Entry 7JQ7 (X-ray diffraction, 2.90 A resolution); this record covers chains A and E of the 5 polymer chains in the assembly.

[Chain A (and E)]
Protein: Encapsidation protein
From: Lactococcus phage asccphi28
Notes: chain E of this document is another copy of the same molecule, construct and numbering; everything in this record applies to it too
UniProt: B1ABI1 (B1ABI1_9CAUD); numbering as in UniProt (aligned over 1-366)
Sequence (374 residues; numbered 1 to 374; the number before each row is that of its first residue):
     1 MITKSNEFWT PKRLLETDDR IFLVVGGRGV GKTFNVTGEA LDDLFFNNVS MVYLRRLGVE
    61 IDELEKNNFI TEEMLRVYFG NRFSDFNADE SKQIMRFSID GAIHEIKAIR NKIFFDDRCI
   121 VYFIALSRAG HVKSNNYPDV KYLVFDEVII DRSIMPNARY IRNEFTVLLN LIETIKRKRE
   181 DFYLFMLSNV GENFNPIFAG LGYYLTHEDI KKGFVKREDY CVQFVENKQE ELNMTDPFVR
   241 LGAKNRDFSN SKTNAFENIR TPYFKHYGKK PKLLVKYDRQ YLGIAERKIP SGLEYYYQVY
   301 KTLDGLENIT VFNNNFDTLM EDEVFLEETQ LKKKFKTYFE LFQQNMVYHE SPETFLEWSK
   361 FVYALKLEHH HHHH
Unresolved in the structure: 1-2, 369-374 (chain E: 1-4, 369-374)
Sequence notes: expression tag (367-374)
Modified / non-standard residues: Mse1 (selenomethionine); Mse51, Mse74, Mse95, Mse155, Mse186, Mse234, Mse320, Mse346 (selenomethionine; parent Met)
From the paper describing this entry:
  - conformationally variable residues (loop rearrangement): V30
  - catalytic residues: K133, E147 (from molecular simulation)

[Interface between chain A and chain E]
Residue-residue contacts (72; chain A residue first):
  R20(A) with F238(E)
  I21(A) with F238(E), hydrophobic; L241(E), hydrophobic
  K112(A) with E65(E), salt bridge
  F114(A) with E90(E); S91(E)
  D117(A) with D89(E); E90(E), hydrogen bond (backbone-backbone); S91(E), hydrogen bond
  R118(A) with E90(E)
  C119(A) with E90(E), hydrogen bond (backbone-side chain)
  Y122(A) with N68(E), hydrogen bond
  R128(A) with E63(E), salt bridge
  G130(A) with Mse155(E)
  H131(A) with R55(E), hydrogen bond (backbone-side chain); V59(E); E60(E); Mse155(E)
  V132(A) with E60(E); E63(E); L64(E)
  K133(A) with V30(E); E147(E), salt bridge; I154(E)
  S134(A) with G29(E), hydrogen bond (side chain-backbone); V30(E); T33(E); D146(E)
  N135(A) with E63(E), hydrogen bond (side chain-backbone); L64(E); E65(E), hydrogen bond (side chain-backbone)
  N136(A) with F34(E); N68(E), hydrogen bond (backbone-side chain)
  Y137(A) with E65(E); N68(E)
  P138(A) with N68(E)
  R162(A) with S153(E), hydrogen bond (side chain-backbone)
  N163(A) with D247(E), hydrogen bond
  F165(A) with L241(E), hydrophobic; N245(E)
  T166(A) with D247(E), hydrogen bond; F248(E)
  L169(A) with F248(E), hydrophobic
  N170(A) with F248(E)
  I172(A) with F238(E), hydrophobic
  E173(A) with K252(E), salt bridge
  K176(A) with D236(E), salt bridge
  R177(A) with S5(E); V30(E)
  E180(A) with N233(E), hydrogen bond; D236(E)
  F182(A) with F238(E), hydrophobic
  L184(A) with F238(E), hydrophobic
  G200(A) with N245(E), hydrogen bond (backbone-side chain)
  E218(A) with R240(E), hydrogen bond (backbone-side chain); K244(E), salt bridge
  D219(A) with P237(E); R240(E); K244(E), salt bridge
  Y277(A) with R246(E); D247(E)
  D278(A) with R246(E)
  N314(A) with R246(E)
  N315(A) with R246(E); N250(E); E257(E)
  F316(A) with E257(E); N258(E)
  D317(A) with E257(E)
  K360(A) with K244(E); N245(E)
  A364(A) with D247(E)
Also at the interface, not in a pair above, chain A (48 interface residues in all): I109, R179, Y183, L201, F325, L367
Also at the interface, not in a pair above, chain E (43 interface residues in all): Y53, N67, T71, A88, P156, N189, G242, S251

[In short]
The interface between chain A and chain E involves 48 residues on one side and 43 on the other, with 15
hydrogen bonds and 7 salt bridges. Polar contacts include K112(A)-E65(E), R128(A)-E63(E) and K133(A)-E147(E).
The paper reports catalytic residues K133(A) and E147(A); conformational variability at V30(A).
Chain A and chain E are both Encapsidation protein (Lactococcus phage asccphi28); the structure, The Phi-28
gp11 DNA packaging Motor, was determined by X-ray diffraction together with 7JQ6 and 7JQP from the same study.
